3PUW - chains E and F of the 5 polymer chains in the assembly; structure by X-ray diffraction, 2.30 A resolution.

[Chain E]
Protein: Maltose-binding periplasmic protein
From: Escherichia coli
Reference sequence: P0AEX9 (MALE_ECOLI); residues 1-370 here correspond to UniProt positions 27-396 (UniProt number = residue number + 26)
Sequence (378 residues; row label = number of the first residue in the row):
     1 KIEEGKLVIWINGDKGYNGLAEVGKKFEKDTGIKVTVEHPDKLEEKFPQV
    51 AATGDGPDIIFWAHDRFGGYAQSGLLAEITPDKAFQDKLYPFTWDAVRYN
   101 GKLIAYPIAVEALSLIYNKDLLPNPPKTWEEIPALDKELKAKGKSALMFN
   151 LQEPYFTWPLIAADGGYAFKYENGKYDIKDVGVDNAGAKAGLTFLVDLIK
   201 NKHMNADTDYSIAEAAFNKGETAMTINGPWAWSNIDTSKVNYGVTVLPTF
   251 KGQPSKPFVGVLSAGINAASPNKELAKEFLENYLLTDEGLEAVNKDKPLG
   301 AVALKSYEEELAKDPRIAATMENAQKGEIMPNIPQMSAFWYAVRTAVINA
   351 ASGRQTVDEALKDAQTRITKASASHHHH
Unresolved in the structure: 375-378
Construct notes: expression tag (371-378)

[Chain F]
Protein: Maltose transport system permease protein malF
From: Escherichia coli
Reference sequence: P02916 (MALF_ECOLI); residue numbers follow UniProt; this construct covers 1-514
Sequence (514 residues; each row starts with the number of its first residue):
     1 MDVIKKKHWWQSDALKWSVLGLLGLLVGYLVVLMYAQGEYLFAITTLILS
    51 SAGLYIFANRKAYAWRYVYPGMAGMGLFVLFPLVCTIAIAFTNYSSTNQL
   101 TFERAQEVLLDRSWQAGKTYNFGLYPAGDEWQLALSDGETGKNYLSDAFK
   151 FGGEQKLQLKETTAQPEGERANLRVITQNRQALSDITAILPDGNKVMMSS
   201 LRQFSGTQPLYTLDGDGTLTNNQSGVKYRPNNQIGFYQSITADGNWGDEK
   251 LSPGYTVTTGWKNFTRVFTDEGIQKPFLAIFVWTVVFSLITVFLTVAVGM
   301 VLACLVQWEALRGKAVYRVLLILPYAVPSFISILIFKGLFNQSFGEINMM
   351 LSALFGVKPAWFSDPTTARTMLIIVNTWLGYPYMMILCMGLLKAIPDDLY
   401 EASAMDGAGPFQNFFKITLPLLIKPLTPLMIASFAFNFNNFVLIQLLTNG
   451 GPDRLGTTTPAGYTDLLVNYTYRIAFEGGGGQDFGLAAAIATLIFLLVGA
   501 LAIVNLKATRMKFD
Unresolved in the structure: 1-9, 241-244, 504-514
UniProt features mapped onto this chain:
  - mutagenesis: L334 (L334W: Ability to transport lactose in a saturable manner), L372 (L372W: Growth on maltose but not on media containing either maltoheptaose or maltoheptaose plus maltose), N376 (N376K/H: No growth on maltose), G380 (G380C/S: No growth on maltose), E401 (E401A/C/K/L: Reduction of transport rate), S403 (S403C/D/K/L: Reduction of transport rate), G407 (G407A/P: No effect), P420 (P420A: No effect)

[How chain E and chain F interact]
Pairs across the interface (77; chain E residue first):
  E4(E) - R180(F)  salt bridge
  G5(E) - R180(F)
  E28(E) - R174(F)  hydrogen bond (backbone-side chain)
  K29(E) - R174(F)  hydrogen bond (backbone-side chain)
  D30(E) - L173(F)
  D30(E) - R174(F)  hydrogen bond (backbone-backbone)
  T31(E) - L173(F)
  T31(E) - R174(F)
  T31(E) - T177(F)
  G32(E) - R174(F)
  I33(E) - T177(F)
  P48(E) - Q99(F)  hydrogen bond (backbone-side chain)
  Q49(E) - Y94(F)  hydrogen bond
  Q49(E) - Q99(F)
  A51(E) - R104(F)  hydrogen bond (backbone-side chain)
  A52(E) - L100(F)
  A52(E) - R104(F)  hydrogen bond (backbone-side chain)
  T53(E) - R104(F)
  G54(E) - R104(F)
  R66(E) - Q482(F)
  Q72(E) - S252(F)
  Q72(E) - P253(F)
  S73(E) - S96(F)  hydrogen bond (side chain-backbone)
  S73(E) - Q99(F)
  S73(E) - L100(F)
  S73(E) - P253(F)
  G74(E) - V108(F)
  G74(E) - P253(F)
  L75(E) - L100(F)  hydrophobic
  L76(E) - R112(F)  hydrogen bond (backbone-side chain)
  E78(E) - R112(F)  salt bridge
  Y99(E) - S252(F)  hydrogen bond
  N205(E) - S343(F)  hydrogen bond
  D207(E) - N341(F)  hydrogen bond (backbone-side chain)
  D207(E) - Q342(F)
  D207(E) - S343(F)  hydrogen bond
  D207(E) - F344(F)
  T208(E) - F344(F)
  I212(E) - N341(F)
  I212(E) - F344(F)  hydrophobic
  E274(E) - S199(F)
  E274(E) - S200(F)
  E274(E) - L201(F)
  L275(E) - T177(F)
  K277(E) - S200(F)
  E278(E) - L173(F)
  E278(E) - L201(F)
  E278(E) - R202(F)  salt bridge
  N282(E) - R202(F)
  Y283(E) - L173(F)
  P334(E) - G479(F)
  P334(E) - G481(F)
  Q335(E) - G479(F)
  S337(E) - E477(F)
  S337(E) - G479(F)
  A338(E) - G478(F)
  A338(E) - G479(F)
  Y341(E) - N449(F)
  Y341(E) - P460(F)  hydrophobic
  Y341(E) - R473(F)
  Y341(E) - E477(F)
  R344(E) - N449(F)  hydrogen bond
  T345(E) - D453(F)
  N349(E) - D453(F)  hydrogen bond
  N349(E) - L455(F)
  R354(E) - S363(F)  hydrogen bond (side chain-backbone)
  R354(E) - P365(F)
  R354(E) - P452(F)
  R354(E) - D453(F)  hydrogen bond (side chain-backbone)
  Q355(E) - L455(F)
  R367(E) - D453(F)  salt bridge
  R367(E) - R454(F)
  R367(E) - T457(F)  hydrogen bond (side chain-backbone)
  R367(E) - T458(F)
  R367(E) - P460(F)
  K370(E) - T458(F)
  A371(E) - G478(F)
Other interface residues (no listed pair), chain E (55 interface residues in all): E45, A77, D82, N100, K102, M148, D209, A268, A269, S352
Other interface residues (no listed pair), chain F (48 interface residues in all): T97, D111, M198, Q203, L210, A461, G462, Y463, D465, F476, G480

[Summary]
55 residues of chain E face 48 of chain F across their interface; the contacts include 18 hydrogen bonds and 4
salt bridges. Among the polar pairs are E4(E)-R180(F), E78(E)-R112(F) and E278(E)-R202(F). From UniProt: 8
mutagenesis sites on chain F.
Here chain E is Maltose-binding periplasmic protein and chain F is Maltose transport system permease protein
malF, both from Escherichia coli. Entry 3PUW (Crystal Structure of an outward-facing MBP-Maltose transporter
complex bound to ADP-AlF4) was determined by X-ray diffraction, deposited together with 3PUV, 3PUX and 3RLF.
